8CKY - chains A and B; structure by electron microscopy, 2.60 A resolution.

# Chain A
Name: Gag polyprotein
Source organism: Human immunodeficiency virus 1
UniProtKB: B6DRA0 (B6DRA0_9HIV1); residues 1-231 here correspond to UniProt positions 133-363 (UniProt number = residue number + 132)
Chain sequence (232 residues; numbered 0 to 231; the number before each row is that of its first residue; numbering starts at 0):
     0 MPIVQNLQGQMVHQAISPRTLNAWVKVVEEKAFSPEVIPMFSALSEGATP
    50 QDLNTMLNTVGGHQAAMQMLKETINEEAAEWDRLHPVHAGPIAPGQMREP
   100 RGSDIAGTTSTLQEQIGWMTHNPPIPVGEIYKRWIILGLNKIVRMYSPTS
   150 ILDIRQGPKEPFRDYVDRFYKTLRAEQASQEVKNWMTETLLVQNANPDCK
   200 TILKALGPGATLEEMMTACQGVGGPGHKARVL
Disordered / not traced: 0, 88-95, 222-231
Construct notes: initiating methionine (0)
From the paper describing this entry:
  - conformationally variable residues (loop rearrangement, side-chain flip): Arg-143, Glu-175 to Gln-176

# Chain B
Name: Nuclear pore complex protein Nup153
UniProtKB: P49790 (NU153_HUMAN); numbering as in UniProt (aligned over 1407-1423)
Chain sequence (17 residues; numbered 1407 to 1423; the number before each row is that of its first residue):
  1407 TNNSPSGVFTFGANSST
Disordered / not traced: 1407-1409, 1421-1423
Curated features (UniProtKB/Swiss-Prot):
  - mutagenesis: Phe-1415 (F1415A: Reduces binding to HIV-1 capsid protein p24 (CA))

# Interface between chain A and chain B
Residue-residue contacts (15):
  Asn-53(A) / Phe-1417(B)
  Asn-53(A) / Gly-1418(B)
  Leu-56(A) / Phe-1417(B)  hydrophobic
  Asn-57(A) / Phe-1415(B)
  Asn-57(A) / Thr-1416(B)  hydrogen bond (side chain-backbone)
  Asn-57(A) / Phe-1417(B)  hydrogen bond (side chain-backbone)
  Met-66(A) / Phe-1417(B)
  Gln-67(A) / Thr-1416(B)
  Lys-70(A) / Thr-1416(B)  hydrogen bond (side chain-backbone)
  Lys-70(A) / Phe-1417(B)
  Ile-73(A) / Phe-1417(B)  hydrophobic
  Gly-106(A) / Gly-1418(B)
  Gly-106(A) / Ala-1419(B)  hydrogen bond (backbone-backbone)
  Thr-107(A) / Gly-1418(B)
  Thr-107(A) / Ala-1419(B)
Also at the interface, not in a pair above, chain A (13 interface residues in all): Gln-63, Leu-69, Ala-105, Tyr-130

# In short
The interface between chain A and chain B involves 13 residues on one side and 5 on the other; the contacts
include 4 hydrogen bonds. Polar contacts include Asn-57(A)/Thr-1416(B), Asn-57(A)/Phe-1417(B) and
Lys-70(A)/Thr-1416(B). From UniProt: one mutagenesis site on chain B. From the paper: conformational
variability at Arg-143(A) and Glu-175(A).
Chain A is Gag polyprotein (Human immunodeficiency virus 1) and chain B is Nuclear pore complex protein
Nup153; the structure, HIV-1 mature capsid hexamer from CA-IP6 CLPs, bound to Nup153 peptide, was determined
by electron microscopy (same publication as 8CL0, 8CL1 and 8CL3).
